9DWK - chains E and F of the 12 polymer chains in the assembly; structure by electron microscopy, 4.30 A resolution (low resolution: residue-level contacts below are approximate; hydrogen-bond / salt-bridge calls are withheld).

Chain E:
Molecule: Histone H3.2
Source organism: Homo sapiens
UniProtKB: Q71DI3 (H32_HUMAN); residues 1-135 here correspond to UniProt positions 2-136 (UniProt number = residue number + 1)
Chain sequence (135 residues; row label = number of the first residue in the row):
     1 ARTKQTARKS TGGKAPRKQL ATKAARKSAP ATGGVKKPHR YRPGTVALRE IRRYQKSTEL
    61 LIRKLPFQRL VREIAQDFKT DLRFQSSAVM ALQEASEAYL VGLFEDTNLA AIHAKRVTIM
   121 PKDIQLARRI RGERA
Disordered / not traced: 1-37, 134-135
Differences from the reference sequence: engineered mutation Ala-110 (Cys111 in Q71DI3)
UniProt features mapped onto this chain:
  - modified residue: Arg-2 (Asymmetric dimethylarginine), Thr-3 (Phosphothreonine), Lys-4 (Allysine), Gln-5 (5-glutamyl dopamine), Thr-6 (Phosphothreonine), Arg-8 (Citrulline), Lys-9 (N6,N6,N6-trimethyllysine), Ser-10 (ADP-ribosylserine), Thr-11 (Phosphothreonine), Lys-14 (N6-(2-hydroxyisobutyryl)lysine), Arg-17 (Asymmetric dimethylarginine), Lys-18 (N6-(2-hydroxyisobutyryl)lysine), Lys-23 (N6-(2-hydroxyisobutyryl)lysine), Arg-26 (Citrulline), Lys-27 (N6,N6,N6-trimethyllysine), Ser-28 (ADP-ribosylserine), Lys-36 (N6,N6,N6-trimethyllysine), Lys-37 (N6-methyllysine), Tyr-41 (Phosphotyrosine), Lys-56 (N6,N6,N6-trimethyllysine) and 8 more in UniProt
  - lipidation: Lys-18 (N6-decanoyllysine)

Chain F:
Molecule: Histone H4
Source organism: Homo sapiens
UniProtKB: P62805 (H4_HUMAN); residues 1-102 here correspond to UniProt positions 2-103 (UniProt number = residue number + 1)
Chain sequence (102 residues; each row starts with the number of its first residue):
     1 SGRGKGGKGL GKGGAKRHRK VLRDNIQGIT KPAIRRLARR GGVKRISGLI YEETRGVLKV
    61 FLENVIRDAV TYTEHAKRKT VTAMDVVYAL KRQGRTLYGF GG
Disordered / not traced: 1-18, 102
UniProt features mapped onto this chain:
  - DNA-binding region: Lys-16 to Lys-20
  - modified residue: Ser-1 (N-acetylserine), Arg-3 (Asymmetric dimethylarginine), Lys-5 (N6-(2-hydroxyisobutyryl)lysine), Lys-8 (N6-(2-hydroxyisobutyryl)lysine), Lys-12 (N6-(2-hydroxyisobutyryl)lysine), Lys-16 (N6-(2-hydroxyisobutyryl)lysine), Lys-20 (N6,N6,N6-trimethyllysine), Lys-31 (N6-(2-hydroxyisobutyryl)lysine), Lys-44 (N6-(2-hydroxyisobutyryl)lysine), Ser-47 (Phosphoserine), Tyr-51 (Phosphotyrosine), Lys-59 (N6-(2-hydroxyisobutyryl)lysine), Lys-77 (N6-(2-hydroxyisobutyryl)lysine), Lys-79 (N6-(2-hydroxyisobutyryl)lysine), Thr-80 (Phosphothreonine), Tyr-88 (Phosphotyrosine), Lys-91 (N6-(2-hydroxyisobutyryl)lysine)
  - cross-link (Glycyl lysine isopeptide (Lys-Gly)): Lys-12 (interchain with G-Cter in SUMO2), Lys-20 (interchain with G-Cter in SUMO2), Lys-31 (interchain with G-Cter in SUMO2), Lys-59 (interchain with G-Cter in SUMO2), Lys-79 (interchain with G-Cter in SUMO2), Lys-91 (interchain with G-Cter in SUMO2)

Interface between chain E and chain F:
Residue-residue contacts - 14 pairs, chain E then chain F:
  Ala-47(E) with Lys-44(F)
  Tyr-54(E) with Arg-40(F)
  Pro-66(E) with Gly-28(F)
  Leu-82(E) with Lys-79(F)
  Arg-83(E) with Lys-79(F); Thr-80(F); Val-81(F)
  Phe-84(E) with Val-81(F)
  Gln-85(E) with Val-81(F)
  Ala-88(E) with Val-81(F)
  Val-117(E) with Arg-45(F)
  Thr-118(E) with Arg-45(F)
  Ile-119(E) with Arg-45(F); Ser-47(F)
Interface residues without a listed pair, chain E (20 interface residues in all): Ile-51, Leu-61, Arg-69, Leu-70, Phe-78, Ala-91, Phe-104, Glu-105, Asn-108
Interface residues without a listed pair, chain F (20 interface residues in all): Asn-25, Ala-33, Arg-36, Ala-38, Arg-39, Gly-41, Gly-42, Ile-46, Val-70, Thr-82, Ala-83, Phe-100

In short:
Chain E and chain F each contribute 20 residues to their interface. Curated annotation (UniProt) lists a
DNA-binding region on chain F.
Chain E is Histone H3.2 and chain F is Histone H4, both from Homo sapiens; the structure, DNA Polymerase Beta
bound to a nucleosome containing a 1-nt gap at SHL-3.5, was determined by electron microscopy.
